7BLV - chain A; structure by X-ray diffraction, 2.10 A resolution.

== Chain A ==
Protein: NS3 helicase domain
From: Tick-borne encephalitis virus
Notes: EC 3.6.4.13
Reference sequence: A0A2S1PWV0 (A0A2S1PWV0_9FLAV); residues 173-621 here correspond to UniProt positions 1662-2110 (UniProt number = residue number + 1489)
Chain sequence (473 residues; numbered 149 to 621; the number before each row is that of its first residue):
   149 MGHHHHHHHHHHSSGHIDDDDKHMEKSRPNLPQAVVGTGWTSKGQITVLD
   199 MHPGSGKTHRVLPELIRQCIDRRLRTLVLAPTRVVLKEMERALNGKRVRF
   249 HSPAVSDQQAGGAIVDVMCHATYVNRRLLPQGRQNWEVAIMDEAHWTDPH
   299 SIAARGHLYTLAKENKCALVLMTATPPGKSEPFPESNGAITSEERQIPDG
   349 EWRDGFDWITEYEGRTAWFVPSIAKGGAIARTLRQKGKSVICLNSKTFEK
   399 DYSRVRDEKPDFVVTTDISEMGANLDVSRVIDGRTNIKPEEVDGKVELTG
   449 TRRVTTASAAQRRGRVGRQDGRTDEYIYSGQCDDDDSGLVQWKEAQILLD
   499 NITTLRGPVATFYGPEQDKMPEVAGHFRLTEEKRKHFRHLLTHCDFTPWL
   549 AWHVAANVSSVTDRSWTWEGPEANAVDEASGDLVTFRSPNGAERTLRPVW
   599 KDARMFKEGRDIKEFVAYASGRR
Disordered / not traced: 149-182, 251-259, 503-506
Differences from the reference sequence: initiating methionine (149); expression tag (150-172)
Metal / ion sites: Mn2+: Thr206, Glu291 (together with ADP)
Small-molecule neighbours: ADP (adenosine-5'-diphosphate): His200, Pro201, Gly202, Ser203, Gly204, Lys205, Thr206, His207, Arg208, Glu236, Asn335, Arg466
What the authors report for this chain:
  - conformationally variable residues (side-chain flip): Arg466
  - binding site for ADP: Arg466
  - mutagenesis - R231A (20 fold), T270A, R274A, D296A, K394A: decreased catalytic activity
  - mutagenesis - R231A, T270A, R274A, K394A: decreased binding to RNA
  - specificity-determining residues: Asn273, Asp296, Arg608 (from molecular simulation)
  - allosteric site: Arg231, Arg274, Lys394

== Overview ==
Ligands of chain A: ADP. The Mn2+ site is built by Thr206 and Glu291. The paper reports a binding site for ADP
at Arg466; R231A, T270A and R274A, among others, reduce catalytic activity; 5 substitutions were tested in
all.
Chain A is NS3 helicase domain (Tick-borne encephalitis virus); the structure, Crystal structure of the
tick-borne encephalitis virus NS3 helicase in complex with ADP, was determined by X-ray diffraction together
with 7OJ4, 7BM0 and 7NXU from the same study.
